Entry 7MR0 (electron microscopy, 3.70 A resolution); this record covers chains C and D of the 3 polymer chains in the assembly.

== Chain C ==
Protein: RecBCD enzyme subunit RecC
Organism: Escherichia coli K12
Notes: EC 3.1.11.5
UniProtKB: P07648 (RECC_ECOLI); residue numbers follow UniProt; this construct covers 1-1122
Chain sequence (1122 residues; numbered 1 to 1122; the number before each row is that of its first residue):
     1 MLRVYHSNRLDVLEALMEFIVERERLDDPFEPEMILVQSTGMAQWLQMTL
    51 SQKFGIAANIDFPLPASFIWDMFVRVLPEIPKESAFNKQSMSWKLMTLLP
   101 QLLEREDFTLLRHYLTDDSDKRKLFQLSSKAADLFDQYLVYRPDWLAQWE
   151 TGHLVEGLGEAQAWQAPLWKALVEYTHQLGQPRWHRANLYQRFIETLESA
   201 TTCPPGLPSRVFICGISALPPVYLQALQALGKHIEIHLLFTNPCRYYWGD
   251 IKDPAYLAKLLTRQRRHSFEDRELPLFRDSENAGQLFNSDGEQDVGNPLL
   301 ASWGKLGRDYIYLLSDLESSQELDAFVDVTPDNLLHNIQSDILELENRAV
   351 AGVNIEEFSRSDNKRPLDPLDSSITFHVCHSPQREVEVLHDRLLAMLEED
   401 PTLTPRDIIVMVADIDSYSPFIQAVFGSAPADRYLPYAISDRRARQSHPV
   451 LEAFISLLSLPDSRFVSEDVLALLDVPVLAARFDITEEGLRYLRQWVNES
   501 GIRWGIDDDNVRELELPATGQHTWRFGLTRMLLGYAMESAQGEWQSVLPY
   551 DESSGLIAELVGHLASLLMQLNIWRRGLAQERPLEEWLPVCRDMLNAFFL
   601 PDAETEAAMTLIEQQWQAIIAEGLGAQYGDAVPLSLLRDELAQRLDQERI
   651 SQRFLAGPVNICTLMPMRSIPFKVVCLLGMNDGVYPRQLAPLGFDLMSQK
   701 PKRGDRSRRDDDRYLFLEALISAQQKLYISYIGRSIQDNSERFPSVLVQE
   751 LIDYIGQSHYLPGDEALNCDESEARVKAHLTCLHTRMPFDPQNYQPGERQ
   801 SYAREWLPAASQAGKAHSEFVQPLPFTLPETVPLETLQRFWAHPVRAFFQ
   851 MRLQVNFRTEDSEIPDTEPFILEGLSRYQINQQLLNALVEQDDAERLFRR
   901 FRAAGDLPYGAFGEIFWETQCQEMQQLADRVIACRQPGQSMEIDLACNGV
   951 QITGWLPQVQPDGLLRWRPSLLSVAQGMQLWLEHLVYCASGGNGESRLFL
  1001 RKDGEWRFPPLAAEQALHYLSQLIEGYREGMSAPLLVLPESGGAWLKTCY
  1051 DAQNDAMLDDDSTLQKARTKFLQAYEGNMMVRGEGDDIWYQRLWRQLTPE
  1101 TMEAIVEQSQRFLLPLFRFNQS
Not modelled in the structure: 1122
Swiss-Prot annotation at these positions:
  - natural variant: Q647 to L655 (sequence variant, change not given here; In recC-1004)
  - mutagenesis: Q38 (Q38A: Acts at variant Chi sequences), L64 (L64A: Does not act at Chi), W70 (W70A: Does not act at Chi), D133 (D133A: Does not act at Chi), L134 (L134A: Acts at variant Chi sequences), D136 (D136A: Does not act at Chi), Q137 (Q137A: Acts at variant Chi sequences), R142 (R142A: Acts at variant Chi sequences), R186 (R186A/C/H: Does not act at Chi), D705 (D705A/H: Acts at variant Chi sequences)

== Chain D ==
Protein: RecBCD enzyme subunit RecD
Organism: Escherichia coli K12
Notes: EC 3.1.11.5
UniProtKB: P04993 (RECD_ECOLI); residues 1-608 here = UniProt positions 1-608
Chain sequence (608 residues; row label = number of the first residue in the row):
     1 MKLQKQLLEAVEHKQLRPLDVQFALTVAGDEHPAVTLAAALLSHDAGEGH
    51 VCLPLSRLENNEASHPLLATCVSEIGELQNWEECLLASQAVSRGDEPTPM
   101 ILCGDRLYLNRMWCNERTVARFFNEVNHAIEVDEALLAQTLDKLFPVSDE
   151 INWQKVAAAVALTRRISVISGGPGTGKTTTVAKLLAALIQMADGERCRIR
   201 LAAPTGKAAARLTESLGKALRQLPLTDEQKKRIPEDASTLHRLLGAQPGS
   251 QRLRHHAGNPLHLDVLVVDEASMIDLPMMSRLIDALPDHARVIFLGDRDQ
   301 LASVEAGAVLGDICAYANAGFTAERARQLSRLTGTHVPAGTGTEAASLRD
   351 SLCLLQKSYRFGSDSGIGQLAAAINRGDKTAVKTVFQQDFTDIEKRLLQS
   401 GEDYIAMLEEALAGYGRYLDLLQARAEPDLIIQAFNEYQLLCALREGPFG
   451 VAGLNERIEQFMQQKRKIHRHPHSRWYEGRPVMIARNDSALGLFNGDIGI
   501 ALDRGQGTRVWFAMPDGNIKSVQPSRLPEHETTWAMTVHKSQGSEFDHAA
   551 LILPSQRTPVVTRELVYTAVTRARRRLSLYADERILSAAIATRTERRSGL
   601 AALFSSRE
Not modelled in the structure: 1, 125-608

== Interface between chain C and chain D ==
Pairs across the interface (25):
  R525(C) - T26(D)
  T529(C) - T26(D)
  L532(C) - Q22(D)
  L532(C) - F23(D)
  L532(C) - T26(D)
  L533(C) - P99(D)  hydrophobic
  G534(C) - R111(D)  hydrogen bond (backbone-side chain)
  Y535(C) - F23(D)  hydrophobic
  Y535(C) - R111(D)
  A536(C) - F23(D)  hydrophobic
  A536(C) - P99(D)  hydrophobic
  A536(C) - R111(D)
  M537(C) - R111(D)
  E538(C) - R111(D)
  W544(C) - A90(D)  hydrophobic
  W544(C) - P97(D)
  Q545(C) - Q89(D)  hydrogen bond
  S554(C) - R111(D)  hydrogen bond
  A558(C) - L19(D)
  E559(C) - L19(D)
  G562(C) - L19(D)
  H563(C) - P18(D)
  A565(C) - Q22(D)
  S566(C) - Q22(D)
  M569(C) - Q22(D)
Other interface residues (no listed pair), chain C (20 interface residues in all): Q541
Other interface residues (no listed pair), chain D (16 interface residues in all): L8, V27, T98, L109, N110, C114

== Summary ==
20 residues of chain C face 16 of chain D across their interface; the contacts include 3 hydrogen bonds. Polar
contacts include G534(C)-R111(D), Q545(C)-Q89(D) and S554(C)-R111(D). From UniProt: 10 mutagenesis sites on
chain C.
Chain C is RecBCD enzyme subunit RecC and chain D is RecBCD enzyme subunit RecD, both from Escherichia coli
K12; the structure, Cryo-EM structure of RecBCD with docked RecBNuc and flexible RecD, was determined by
electron microscopy together with 7MR1, 7MR2, 7MR3 and 7MR4 from the same study.
